Entry 8AA5 (electron microscopy, 2.46 A resolution); this record covers chains AP1 and I of the 10 polymer chains in the assembly.

[Chain AP1]
Protein: TnsB
Organism: Scytonema hofmannii
Amino-acid sequence (596 residues; numbered 1 to 596; the number before each row is that of its first residue):
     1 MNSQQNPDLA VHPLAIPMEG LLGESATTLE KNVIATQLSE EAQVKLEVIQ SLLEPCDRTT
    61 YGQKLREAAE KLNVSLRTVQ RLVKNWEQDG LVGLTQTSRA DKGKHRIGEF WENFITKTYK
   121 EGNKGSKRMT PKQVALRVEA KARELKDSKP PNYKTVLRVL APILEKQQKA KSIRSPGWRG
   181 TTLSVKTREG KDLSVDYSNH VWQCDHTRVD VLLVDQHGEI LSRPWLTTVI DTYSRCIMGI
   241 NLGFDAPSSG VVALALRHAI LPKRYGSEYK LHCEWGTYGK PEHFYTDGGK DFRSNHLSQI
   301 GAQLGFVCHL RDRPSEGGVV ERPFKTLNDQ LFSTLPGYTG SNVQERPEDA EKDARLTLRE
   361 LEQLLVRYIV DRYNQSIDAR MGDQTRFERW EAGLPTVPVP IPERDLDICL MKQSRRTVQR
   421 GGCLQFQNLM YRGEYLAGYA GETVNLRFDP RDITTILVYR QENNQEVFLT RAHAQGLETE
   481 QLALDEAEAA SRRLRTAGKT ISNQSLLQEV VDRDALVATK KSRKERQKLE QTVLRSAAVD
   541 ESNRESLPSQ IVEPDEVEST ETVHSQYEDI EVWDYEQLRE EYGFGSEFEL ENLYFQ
Not modelled in the structure: 1-30, 476-596
Reported in the primary citation:
  - binding site for Target_2: Arg416, Gln427, Asn428
  - binding site for LE_Target: Arg58, Arg66, Arg77, Lys84, Arg158, Arg174, Lys290
  - binding site for LE_PolyA: Thr78, Arg81, Arg99, Lys154, Arg179
  - specificity-determining residues: Arg106
  - binding site for RE_Target (chain I): Arg174, Arg223, Arg416, Gln425, Asn428
  - catalytic residues: Asp205, Asp287, Glu321
  - mutagenesis - R77A, R81A, R158A, R223A, R380A: decreased catalytic activity
  - binding site for RE_PolyA: Arg179, Arg380

[Chain I]
Molecule: RE_Target
Sequence (79 nucleotides; each row starts with the number of its first residue):
     1 ATAAGGATTT TACTGATGAC AATAATTTGT CACAACGACA TATAATTAGT CACTGTACAC
    61 GTAGAGACGT AGCAATGCT
Not modelled in the structure: 1-32, 79

[How chain AP1 and chain I interact]
Contacting residue pairs (29; chain AP1 residue first):
  Ile173(AP1) with DT56(I), base contact
  Arg174(AP1) with DT54(I), base contact; DG55(I), hydrogen bond to the base; DT56(I), base contact
  His206(AP1) with DC60(I), sugar contact
  Thr207(AP1) with DA59(I), hydrogen bond to the phosphate; DG61(I), phosphate contact
  Arg208(AP1) with DC60(I), phosphate contact; DG61(I), sugar contact
  Arg223(AP1) with DG61(I), hydrogen bond to the phosphate; DT62(I), salt bridge to the phosphate; DA63(I), salt bridge to the phosphate
  Trp225(AP1) with DC60(I), sugar contact
  Pro314(AP1) with DA59(I), base contact
  Ser315(AP1) with DA59(I), base contact
  Glu321(AP1) with DC58(I), sugar contact; DA59(I), sugar contact
  Arg322(AP1) with DC58(I), base contact
  Phe324(AP1) with DC58(I), phosphate contact
  Lys325(AP1) with DT56(I), hydrogen bond to the base; DA57(I), base contact; DC58(I), sugar contact
  Asn328(AP1) with DC58(I), phosphate contact
  Ser341(AP1) with DA57(I), hydrogen bond to the phosphate; DC58(I), hydrogen bond to the phosphate
  Asn342(AP1) with DT62(I), phosphate contact
  Val343(AP1) with DT62(I), base contact
  Arg346(AP1) with DT62(I), base contact; DA63(I), salt bridge to the phosphate
Other interface residues (no listed pair), chain AP1 (21 interface residues in all): Ser172, Leu212, Glu351

[In short]
21 residues of chain AP1 and 10 residues of chain I are in contact; the contacts include 6 hydrogen bonds and
3 salt bridges. Polar pairs include Arg174(AP1)-DG55(I), Lys325(AP1)-DT56(I) and Thr207(AP1)-DA59(I). The
paper reports catalytic residues Asp205(AP1), Asp287(AP1) and Glu321(AP1); R77A, R81A and R158A of chain AP1,
among others, reduce catalytic activity; 5 substitutions were tested in all.
Here chain AP1 is TnsB (Scytonema hofmannii) and chain I is RE_Target. Entry 8AA5 (Cryo-EM structure of the
strand transfer complex of the TnsB transposase (type V-K CRISPR-associated transposon)) was determined by
electron microscopy.
